3F71 - chain A; structure by X-ray diffraction, 1.20 A resolution.

Chain A:
Name: Protein DJ-1
From: Homo sapiens
UniProt: Q99497 (PARK7_HUMAN); residues 1-189 here = UniProt positions 1-189
Chain sequence (196 residues; row label = number of the first residue in the row):
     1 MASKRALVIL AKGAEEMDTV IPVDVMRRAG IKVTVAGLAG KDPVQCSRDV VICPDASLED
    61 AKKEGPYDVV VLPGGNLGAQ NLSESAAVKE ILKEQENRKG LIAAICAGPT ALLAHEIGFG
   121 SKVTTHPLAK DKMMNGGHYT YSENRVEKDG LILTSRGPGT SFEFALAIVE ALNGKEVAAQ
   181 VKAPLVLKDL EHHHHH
Disordered / not traced: 1, 189-196
Sequence notes: engineered mutation D18 (Glu in Q99497); expression tag (190-196)
Modified positions: C106 (s-hydroxycysteine; CSO)
From the paper describing this entry:
  - post-translational modification sites: C106
  - contacts within the chain: D18-C106 (hydrogen bond)
  - mutagenesis - E18D: decreased localization
  - mutagenesis - E18D: abolished growth in response to rotenone
  - conformationally variable residues: C106

Overview:
The paper reports that E18D reduces localization; a modification site at C106.
Chain A is Protein DJ-1 (Homo sapiens); the structure, Crystal structure of E18D DJ-1 with oxidized C106, was
determined by X-ray diffraction (same publication as 3EZG).
